1EYP - chain A; structure by X-ray diffraction, 2.50 A resolution.

== Chain A ==
Protein: Chalcone-flavonone isomerase 1
Organism: Medicago sativa
Notes: EC 5.5.1.6
UniProtKB: P28012 (CFI1_MEDSA); residues 1-222 here = UniProt positions 1-222
Amino-acid sequence (222 residues; each row starts with the number of its first residue):
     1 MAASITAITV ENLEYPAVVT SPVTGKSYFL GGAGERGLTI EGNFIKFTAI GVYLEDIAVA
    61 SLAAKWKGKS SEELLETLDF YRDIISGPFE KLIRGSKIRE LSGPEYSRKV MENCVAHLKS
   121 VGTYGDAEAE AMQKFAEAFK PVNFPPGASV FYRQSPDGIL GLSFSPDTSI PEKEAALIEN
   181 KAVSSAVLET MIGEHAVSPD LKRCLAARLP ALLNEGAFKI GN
Unresolved in the structure: 1-3, 216-222
UniProt features mapped onto this chain:
  - binding site (substrate): Thr-48, Asn-113, Thr-190
  - site: Tyr-106 (Important for catalytic activity)
  - mutagenesis: Thr-48 (T48A: Strongly reduced reaction rate; T48S: Reduced reaction rate), Tyr-106 (Y106F: Strongly reduced reaction rate), Asn-113 (N113A: Reduced reaction rate), Thr-190 (T190A: Reduced reaction rate)

== Summary ==
Curated annotation (UniProt) lists 3 substrate-binding residues and 4 mutagenesis sites.
Chain A is Chalcone-flavonone isomerase 1 (Medicago sativa); the structure, Chalcone isomerase, was determined
by X-ray diffraction together with 1EYQ from the same study.
